Entry 2FD7 (X-ray diffraction, 1.75 A resolution); this record covers chain A.

[Chain A]
Name: Crambin
UniProtKB: P01542 (CRAM_CRAAB); numbering as in UniProt (aligned over 1-46)
Chain sequence (46 residues; row label = number of the first residue in the row):
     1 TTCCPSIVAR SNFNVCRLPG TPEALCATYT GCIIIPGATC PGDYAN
Disulfide bonds: Cys3-Cys40, Cys4-Cys32, Cys16-Cys26
Swiss-Prot annotation at these positions:
  - natural variant: Pro22 (P22S: In isoform SI), Leu25 (L25I: In isoform SI)

[Summary]
Chain A is Crambin; the structure, X-ray Crystal Structure of Chemically Synthesized Crambin, was determined
by X-ray diffraction, deposited together with 2FD9.
